PDB entry 5NGE | X-ray diffraction, 2.35 A resolution | chain A

== Chain A ==
Name: Ubiquitin carboxyl-terminal hydrolase 7
Source organism: Homo sapiens
Notes: EC 3.4.19.12
UniProt: Q93009 (UBP7_HUMAN), isoform Q93009-3; residues 208-560 here correspond to UniProt positions 192-544 (UniProt number = residue number - 16)
Amino-acid sequence (355 residues; each row starts with the number of its first residue):
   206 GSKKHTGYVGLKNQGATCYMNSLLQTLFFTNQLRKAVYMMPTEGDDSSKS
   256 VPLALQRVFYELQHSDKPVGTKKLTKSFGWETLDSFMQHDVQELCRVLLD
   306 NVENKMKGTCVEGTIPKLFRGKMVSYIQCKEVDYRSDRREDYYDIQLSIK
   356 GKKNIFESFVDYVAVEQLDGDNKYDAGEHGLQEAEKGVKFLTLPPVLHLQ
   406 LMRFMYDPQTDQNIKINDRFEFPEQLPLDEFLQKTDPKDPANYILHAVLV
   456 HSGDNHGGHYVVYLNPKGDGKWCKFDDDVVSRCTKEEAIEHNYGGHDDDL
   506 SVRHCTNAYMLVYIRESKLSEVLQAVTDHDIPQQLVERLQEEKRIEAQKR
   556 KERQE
Disordered / not traced: 206-211, 502-509, 557-560
Differences from the reference sequence: expression tag (206-207)
Residues lining bound ligands: 8WK (5-[[1-[(3S)-4,4-bis(fluoranyl)-3-(3-fluoranylpyrazol-1-yl)butanoyl]-4-oxidanyl-piperidin-4-yl]methyl]-1-(4-fluorophenyl)pyrazolo[3,4-d]pyrimidin-4-one): Y224, D295, V296, Q297, Q351, Q405, L406, M407, R408, F409, M410, K420, H456, D459, N460, H461, Y465, Y514
Reported in the primary citation:
  - binding site for 8WK: D295, V296, Q297, F409, Y465
  - conformationally variable residues (side-chain flip): F409
  - specificity-determining residues: Y465, Y514
  - allosteric site: F283 to D295
  - mutagenesis - Q297A, Y465N: abolished binding to 8WK
  - mutagenesis - Q297A, Y465N: unchanged binding to ubiquitin
  - mutagenesis - Q297A, Y465N: decreased catalytic activity
  - mutagenesis - F291N: decreased binding to 8WK
  - mutagenesis - F291N: increased binding to ubiquitin
  - mutagenesis - F291N: increased catalytic activity
  - mutagenesis - F291N, Q297A: abolished signaling in response to FT671
  - catalytic residues: C223

== Summary ==
Ligands of chain A: compound 8WK. From the paper: the catalytic residue C223; Q297A and Y465N abolish binding
to 8WK.
Chain A is Ubiquitin carboxyl-terminal hydrolase 7 (Homo sapiens); the structure, Crystal structure of USP7 in
complex with the non-covalent inhibitor, FT671, was determined by X-ray diffraction together with 5NGF from
the same study.
